3S3M - chains A and B of the 4 polymer chains in the assembly; structure by X-ray diffraction, 2.49 A resolution.

== Chain A (and B) ==
Name: PFV integrase
From: Human spumaretrovirus
Notes: EC 2.7.7.-; chain B of this document is another copy of the same molecule, construct and numbering; everything in this record applies to it too
UniProt: P14350 (POL_FOAMV); residues 1-392 here correspond to UniProt positions 752-1143 (UniProt number = residue number + 751)
Sequence (395 residues; row label = number of the first residue in the row; numbers below 1 keep their minus sign (Gly-2 is residue -2)):
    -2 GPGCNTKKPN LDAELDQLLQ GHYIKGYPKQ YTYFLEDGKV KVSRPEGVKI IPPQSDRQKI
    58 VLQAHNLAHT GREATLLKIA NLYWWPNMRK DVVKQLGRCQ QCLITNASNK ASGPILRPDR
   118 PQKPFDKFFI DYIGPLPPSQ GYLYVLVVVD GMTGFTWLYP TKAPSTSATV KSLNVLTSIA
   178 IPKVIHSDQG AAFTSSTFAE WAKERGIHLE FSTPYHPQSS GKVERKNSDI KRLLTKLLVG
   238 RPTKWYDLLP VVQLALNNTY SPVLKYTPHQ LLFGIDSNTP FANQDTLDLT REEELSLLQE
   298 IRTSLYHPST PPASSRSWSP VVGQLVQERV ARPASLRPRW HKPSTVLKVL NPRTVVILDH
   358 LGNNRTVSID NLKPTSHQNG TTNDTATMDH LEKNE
Disordered / not traced: -2 to 7, 376-392 (chain B: -2 to 115, 300-392)
Construct notes: expression tag (-2 to 0); variant Ser217 (Gly968 in P14350), Gly218 (Ser969 in P14350)
Metal / ion sites: Zn2+: His62, His66, Cys96, Cys99; Mg2+ site 1: Asp128, Asp185 (together with Dolutegravir); Mg2+ site 2: Asp128, Glu221 (together with Dolutegravir)
Ligand contacts: Dolutegravir (DLU; (4R,12aS)-N-(2,4-difluorobenzyl)-7-hydroxy-4-methyl-6,8-dioxo-3,4,6,8,12,12a-hexahydro-2H-pyrido[1',2':4,5]pyrazino[2,1-b][1,3]oxazine-9-carboxamide): Asp128, Tyr129, Asp185, Gln186, Gly187, Tyr212, Pro214, Gln215, Glu221, Arg329
Reported in the primary citation:
  - Mg2+ coordination: Asp128, Asp185, Glu221
  - binding site for Dolutegravir: Gly187, Tyr212, Glu221
  - conformationally variable residues (side-chain flip): Gln215
  - mutagenesis - S217H (2-fold): decreased binding to Dolutegravir
  - mutagenesis - N224H: unchanged binding to Dolutegravir

== How chain A and chain B interact ==
Residue-residue contacts - 62 pairs, chain A then chain B:
  Lys120(A) - Ile272(B)
  Pro121(A) - Ile272(B)
  Phe122(A) - Phe270(B)  hydrophobic
  Phe122(A) - Asn275(B)  hydrogen bond (backbone-side chain)
  Asn171(A) - Pro247(B)
  Thr174(A) - Leu251(B)
  Ser175(A) - Pro247(B)
  Ser175(A) - Gln250(B)
  Ser175(A) - Leu251(B)
  Ile176(A) - Phe152(B)
  Ile176(A) - Trp154(B)
  Ala177(A) - Leu251(B)  hydrophobic
  Ile178(A) - Leu251(B)  hydrophobic
  Ile178(A) - Asn275(B)  hydrogen bond (backbone-side chain)
  Ile178(A) - Thr276(B)
  Pro179(A) - Asn275(B)
  Lys180(A) - Asn275(B)  hydrogen bond
  Pro247(A) - Ser175(B)
  Gln250(A) - Ser175(B)  hydrogen bond
  Gln250(A) - Ile176(B)
  Leu251(A) - Thr174(B)
  Leu251(A) - Ser175(B)
  Leu251(A) - Ile178(B)  hydrophobic
  His266(A) - Phe122(B)
  Leu269(A) - Leu269(B)
  Leu269(A) - Phe270(B)
  Phe270(A) - Phe122(B)  hydrophobic
  Phe270(A) - Leu269(B)
  Phe270(A) - Phe270(B)  hydrophobic
  Ile272(A) - Lys120(B)
  Ile272(A) - Phe122(B)
  Asp273(A) - Phe122(B)
  Ser274(A) - Phe122(B)
  Ser274(A) - Ala177(B)
  Ser274(A) - Ile178(B)  hydrogen bond (side chain-backbone)
  Asn275(A) - Ile178(B)  hydrogen bond (backbone-backbone)
  Asn275(A) - Pro179(B)  hydrogen bond (side chain-backbone)
  Asn275(A) - Lys180(B)
  Asn275(A) - Arg202(B)
  Asn275(A) - Gly203(B)  hydrogen bond (side chain-backbone)
  Thr276(A) - Ile178(B)
  Thr283(A) - Lys120(B)  hydrogen bond (backbone-side chain)
  Leu284(A) - Arg117(B)
  Leu284(A) - Pro118(B)
  Leu286(A) - Pro118(B)
  Leu286(A) - Lys120(B)  hydrogen bond (backbone-side chain)
  Thr287(A) - Pro118(B)
  Thr287(A) - Lys120(B)
  Arg288(A) - Lys120(B)
  Arg288(A) - Pro121(B)
  Arg288(A) - Met149(B)
  Arg288(A) - Leu268(B)  hydrogen bond (side chain-backbone)
  Arg288(A) - Leu269(B)  hydrogen bond (side chain-backbone)
  Glu289(A) - Tyr263(B)
  Glu291(A) - Lys120(B)  salt bridge
  Leu292(A) - Leu268(B)
  Leu292(A) - Gly271(B)
  Leu295(A) - Phe270(B)
  Gln296(A) - Gly271(B)
  Arg299(A) - Phe270(B)  hydrogen bond (side chain-backbone)
  Arg299(A) - Gly271(B)
  Arg299(A) - Ile272(B)
Also at the interface, not in a pair above, chain A (36 interface residues in all): Phe152, Trp154, Asp285
Also at the interface, not in a pair above, chain B (32 interface residues in all): Gln119, Ile204, His266, Gln267

== Overview ==
36 residues of chain A and 32 residues of chain B are in contact, with 13 hydrogen bonds and 1 salt bridge.
Polar contacts include Glu291(A)-Lys120(B), Phe122(A)-Asn275(B) and Ile178(A)-Asn275(B). Bound to chain A:
Dolutegravir. The paper reports a binding site for Dolutegravir at Gly187(A), Tyr212(A) and Glu221(A); S217H
of chain A reduces binding to Dolutegravir.
Both chains are PFV integrase (Human spumaretrovirus). Entry 3S3M (Crystal structure of the Prototype Foamy
Virus (PFV) intasome in complex with magnesium and Dolutegravir (S/GSK1349572)) was determined by X-ray
diffraction, deposited together with 3S3N and 3S3O.
